2XIC - chain A; structure by X-ray diffraction, 2.90 A resolution.

== Chain A ==
Molecule: Ancillary protein 1
Organism: Streptococcus pyogenes
Notes: fragment: c-terminal domain, residues 286-723
UniProtKB: Q8GRA2 (Q8GRA2_STRPY); numbering as in UniProt (aligned over 286-723)
Amino-acid sequence (457 residues; row label = number of the first residue in the row):
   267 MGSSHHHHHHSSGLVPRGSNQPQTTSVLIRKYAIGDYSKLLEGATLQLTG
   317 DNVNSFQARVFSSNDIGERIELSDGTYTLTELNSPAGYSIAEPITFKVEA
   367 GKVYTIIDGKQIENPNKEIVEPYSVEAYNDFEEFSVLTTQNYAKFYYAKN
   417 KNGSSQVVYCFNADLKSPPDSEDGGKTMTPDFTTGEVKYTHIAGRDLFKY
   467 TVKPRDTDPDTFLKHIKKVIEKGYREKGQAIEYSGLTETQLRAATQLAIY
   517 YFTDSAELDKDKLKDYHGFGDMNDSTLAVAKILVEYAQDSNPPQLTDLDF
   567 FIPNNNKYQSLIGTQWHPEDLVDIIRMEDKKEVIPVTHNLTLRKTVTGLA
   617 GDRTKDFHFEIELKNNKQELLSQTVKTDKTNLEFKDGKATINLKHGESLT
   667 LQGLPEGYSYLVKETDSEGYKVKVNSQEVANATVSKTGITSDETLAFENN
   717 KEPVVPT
Not modelled in the structure: 267-289, 318-321, 373-376, 720-723
Glycans and other covalent adducts: covalent link Lys297-Asp595; covalent link Lys610-Asn715
Modified residues: Mse267 (selenomethionine); Mse444, Mse538, Mse593 (selenomethionine; parent Met)
Sequence notes: expression tag (267-285)
From the paper describing this entry:
  - contacts within the chain: Lys610-Asn715, Lys610-Phe623 (hydrophobic contact), Lys610-Phe625 (hydrophobic contact), Lys610-Glu680, Glu680-Asn715, Lys610-Phe713 (hydrophobic contact)
  - conformationally variable residues (loop rearrangement): Glu598 to Val602
  - mutagenesis - C426A (6 m): unchanged stability in response to urea
  - mutagenesis - C426A: unchanged expression

== Overview ==
From the paper: C426A leaves stability in response to urea unchanged; conformational variability at Glu598.
Chain A is Ancillary protein 1 (Streptococcus pyogenes); the structure, Pilus-presented adhesin, Spy0125
(Cpa), P212121 form (ESRF data), was determined by X-ray diffraction together with 2XI9 and 2XID from the same
study.
